6CND - chains A and Y of the 21 polymer chains in the assembly; structure by electron microscopy, 4.80 A resolution (low resolution: residue-level contacts below are approximate; hydrogen-bond / salt-bridge calls are withheld).

Chain A:
Protein: DNA-directed RNA polymerase III subunit RPC1
From: Saccharomyces cerevisiae (strain ATCC 204508 / S288c)
Notes: EC 2.7.7.6
Reference sequence: P04051 (RPC1_YEAST); residue numbers follow UniProt; this construct covers 1-1460
Chain sequence (1460 residues; each row starts with the number of its first residue):
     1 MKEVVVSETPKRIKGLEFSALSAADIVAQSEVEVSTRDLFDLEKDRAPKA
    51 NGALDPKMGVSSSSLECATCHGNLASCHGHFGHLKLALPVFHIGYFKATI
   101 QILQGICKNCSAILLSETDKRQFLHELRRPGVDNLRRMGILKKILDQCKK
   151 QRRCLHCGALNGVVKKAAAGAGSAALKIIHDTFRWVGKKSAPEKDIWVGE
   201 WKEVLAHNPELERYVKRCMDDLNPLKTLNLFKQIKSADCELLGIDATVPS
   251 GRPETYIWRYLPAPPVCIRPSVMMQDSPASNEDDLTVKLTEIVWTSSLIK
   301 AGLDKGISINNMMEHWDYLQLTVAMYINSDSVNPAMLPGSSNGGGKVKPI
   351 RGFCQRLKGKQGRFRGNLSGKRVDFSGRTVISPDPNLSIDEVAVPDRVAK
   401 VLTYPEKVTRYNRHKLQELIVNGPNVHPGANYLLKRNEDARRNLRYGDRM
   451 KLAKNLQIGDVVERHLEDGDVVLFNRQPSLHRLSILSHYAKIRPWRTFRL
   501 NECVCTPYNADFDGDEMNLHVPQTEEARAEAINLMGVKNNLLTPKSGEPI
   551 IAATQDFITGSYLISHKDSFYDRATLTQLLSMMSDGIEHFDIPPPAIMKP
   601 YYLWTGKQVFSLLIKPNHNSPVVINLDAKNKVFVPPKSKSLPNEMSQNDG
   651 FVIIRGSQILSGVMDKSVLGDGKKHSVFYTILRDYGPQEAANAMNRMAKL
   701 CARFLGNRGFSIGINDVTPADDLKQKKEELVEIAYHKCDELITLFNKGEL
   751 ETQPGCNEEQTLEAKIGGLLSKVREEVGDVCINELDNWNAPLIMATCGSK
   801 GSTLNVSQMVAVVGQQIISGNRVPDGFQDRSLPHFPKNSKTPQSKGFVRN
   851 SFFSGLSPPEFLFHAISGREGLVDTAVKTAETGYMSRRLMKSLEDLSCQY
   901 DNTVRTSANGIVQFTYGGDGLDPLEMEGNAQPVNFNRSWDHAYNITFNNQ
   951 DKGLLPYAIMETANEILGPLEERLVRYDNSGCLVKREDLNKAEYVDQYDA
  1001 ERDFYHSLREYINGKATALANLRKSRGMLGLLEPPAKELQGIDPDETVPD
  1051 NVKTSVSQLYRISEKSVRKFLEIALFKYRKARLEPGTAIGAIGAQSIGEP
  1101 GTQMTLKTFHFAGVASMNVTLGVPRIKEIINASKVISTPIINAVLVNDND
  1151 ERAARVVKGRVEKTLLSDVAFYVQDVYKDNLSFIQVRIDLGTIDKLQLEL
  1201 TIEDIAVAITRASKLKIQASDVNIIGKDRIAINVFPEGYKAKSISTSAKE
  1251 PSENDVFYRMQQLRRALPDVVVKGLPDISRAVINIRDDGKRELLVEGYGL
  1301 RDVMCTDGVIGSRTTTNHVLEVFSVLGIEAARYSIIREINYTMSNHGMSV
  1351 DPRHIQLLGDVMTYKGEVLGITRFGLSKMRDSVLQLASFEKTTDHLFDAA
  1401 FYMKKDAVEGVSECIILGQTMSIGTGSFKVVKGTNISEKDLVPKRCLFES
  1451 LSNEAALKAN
Disordered / not traced: 1, 1101-1116, 1237-1251
Metal / ion sites: Zn2+ site 1: Cys67, Thr69, Cys70, Cys77, His80; Zn2+ site 2: Cys107, Cys110, Cys154, Cys157
UniProt features mapped onto this chain:
  - region: Pro858 to Glu870 (Bridging helix)
  - binding site (Zn(2+)): Cys67, Cys70, Cys77, His80, Cys107, Cys110, Cys154
  - binding site (Mg(2+)): Asp511, Asp513, Asp515
  - mutagenesis: Thr506 (T506I: Temperature-sensitive), Asn509 (N509Y: Temperature-sensitive), Asn518 (N518Q: Temperature-sensitive)

Chain Y:
Molecule: 71-nt DNA strand
Sequence (71 nucleotides; row label = number of the first residue in the row; numbers below 1 keep their minus sign (DC-7 is residue -7)):
    -7 CAACTTGGCCATGGAGTCATTTTATCTTGTGTCACTTTTACAGAAAAAGT
    43 ATTACTAATATATGTTGAAAA
Disordered / not traced: -7 to 0, 30-31

Chain A / chain Y interface:
Residue-residue contacts (19; chain A residue first):
  Leu337(A) - DC33(Y)
  Pro338(A) - DA32(Y)
  Pro338(A) - DC33(Y)
  Asn342(A) - DA32(Y)
  Lys358(A) - DT20(Y)
  Arg365(A) - DG21(Y)
  Arg378(A) - DC25(Y)
  Gln477(A) - DT24(Y)
  Thr879(A) - DT22(Y)
  Ala880(A) - DT22(Y)
  Tyr884(A) - DG21(Y)
  Tyr884(A) - DT22(Y)
  Arg887(A) - DT22(Y)
  Arg887(A) - DG23(Y)
  Glu1390(A) - DT19(Y)
  Glu1390(A) - DT20(Y)
  Lys1391(A) - DC18(Y)
  Lys1391(A) - DT19(Y)
  Lys1391(A) - DT20(Y)
Interface residues without a listed pair, chain A (17 interface residues in all): Arg152, Val186, Gly883, Arg1373
Interface residues without a listed pair, chain Y (13 interface residues in all): DG8, DT9, DA26

Overview:
17 residues of chain A and 13 residues of chain Y are in contact. Cys67(A), Thr69(A), Cys70(A), Cys77(A) and
His80(A) form the Zn2+ site 1. UniProt lists 7 Zn2+-binding residues, 3 Mg2+-binding residues and 3
mutagenesis sites on chain A.
Here chain A is DNA-directed RNA polymerase III subunit RPC1 (Saccharomyces cerevisiae (strain ATCC 204508 /
S288c)) and chain Y is a 71-nt DNA strand. Entry 6CND (Yeast RNA polymerase III natural open complex (nOC))
was determined by electron microscopy (same publication as 6CNB, 6CNC and 6CNF).
